PDB entry 6Y5E | electron microscopy, 3.15 A resolution | chains E and I of the 11 polymer chains in the assembly

== Chain E ==
Molecule: Histone H3.2
From: Homo sapiens
UniProtKB: Q71DI3 (H32_HUMAN); residue numbers follow UniProt; this construct covers 39-134
Chain sequence (96 residues; row label = number of the first residue in the row):
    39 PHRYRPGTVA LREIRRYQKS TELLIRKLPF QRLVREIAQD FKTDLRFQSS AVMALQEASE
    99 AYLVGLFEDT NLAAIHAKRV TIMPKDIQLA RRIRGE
Construct notes: conflict Ala-111 (Cys in Q71DI3)
Covalent attachments: pentanedial (PTD) linked to Lys-80, Lys-116, Lys-123
Curated features (UniProtKB/Swiss-Prot):
  - modified residue: Tyr-42 (Phosphotyrosine), Lys-57 (N6,N6,N6-trimethyllysine), Ser-58 (Phosphoserine), Lys-65 (N6-(2-hydroxyisobutyryl)lysine), Lys-80 (N6,N6,N6-trimethyllysine), Thr-81 (Phosphothreonine), Ser-87 (Phosphoserine), Thr-108 (Phosphothreonine), Lys-116 (N6-acetyllysine), Lys-123 (N6-(2-hydroxyisobutyryl)lysine)

== Chain I ==
Molecule: 153-nt DNA strand
Sequence (153 nucleotides; numbered 1 to 153; the number before each row is that of its first residue):
     1 ATCCTGGAGA ATCCCGGTGC CGAGGCCGCT CAATTGGTCG TAGACAGCTC TAGCACCGCT
    61 TAAACGCACG TACGCGCTGT CCCCCGCGTT TTAACCGCCA AGGGGATTAC TCCCTAGTCT
   121 CCAGGCACGT GTCAGATATA TACATCCTGT GAT

== How chain E and chain I interact ==
Contacting residue pairs (24; chain E residue first):
  Arg-41(E) with DG86(I), hydrogen bond to the base; DC87(I), phosphate contact
  Tyr-42(E) with DA11(I), sugar contact; DG86(I), sugar contact; DC87(I), hydrogen bond to the phosphate
  Arg-43(E) with DG86(I), phosphate contact
  Pro-44(E) with DC85(I), phosphate contact; DG86(I), phosphate contact
  Gly-45(E) with DC85(I), phosphate contact; DG86(I), hydrogen bond to the phosphate
  Thr-46(E) with DG86(I), phosphate contact
  Val-47(E) with DG86(I), phosphate contact
  Ala-48(E) with DG86(I), phosphate contact
  Arg-50(E) with DA11(I), phosphate contact; DT12(I), salt bridge to the phosphate
  Arg-64(E) with DA94(I), phosphate contact; DC95(I), salt bridge to the phosphate
  Lys-65(E) with DC95(I), hydrogen bond to the phosphate
  Leu-66(E) with DA94(I), sugar contact; DC95(I), hydrogen bond to the phosphate
  Pro-67(E) with DA94(I), phosphate contact
  Arg-70(E) with DA94(I), salt bridge to the phosphate
  Arg-84(E) with DG103(I), phosphate contact; DG104(I), sugar contact
Interface residues without a listed pair, chain E (17 interface residues in all): His-40, Lys-57
Interface residues without a listed pair, chain I (12 interface residues in all): DG9, DA10, DC13

== Overview ==
17 residues of chain E and 12 residues of chain I are in contact; the contacts include 5 hydrogen bonds and 3
salt bridges. Polar pairs include Arg-41(E)/DG86(I), Tyr-42(E)/DC87(I) and Gly-45(E)/DG86(I).
Here chain E is Histone H3.2 (Homo sapiens) and chain I is a 153-nt DNA strand. Entry 6Y5E (Structure of human
cGAS (K394E) bound to the nucleosome (focused refinement of cGAS-NCP subcomplex)) was determined by electron
microscopy (same publication as 6Y5D).
